Entry 4YY7 (X-ray diffraction, 2.99 A resolution); this record covers chains A and B.

== Chain A ==
Molecule: HA1
From: unidentified influenza virus
Amino-acid sequence (325 residues; each row starts with the number of its first residue):
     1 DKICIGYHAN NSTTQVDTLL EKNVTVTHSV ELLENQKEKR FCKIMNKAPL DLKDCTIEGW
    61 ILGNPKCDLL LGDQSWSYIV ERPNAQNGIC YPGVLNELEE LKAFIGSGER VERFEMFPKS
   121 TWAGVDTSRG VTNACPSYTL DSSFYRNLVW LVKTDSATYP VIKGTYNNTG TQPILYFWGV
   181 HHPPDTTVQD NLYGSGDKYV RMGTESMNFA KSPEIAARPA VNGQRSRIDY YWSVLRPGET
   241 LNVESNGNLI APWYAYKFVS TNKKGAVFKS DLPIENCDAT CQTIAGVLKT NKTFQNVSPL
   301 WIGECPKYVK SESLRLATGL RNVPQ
Disulfides: C42-C277, C55-C67, C90-C135, C281-C305
Glycans and other covalent adducts: N-acetylglucosamine (NAG) linked to N23, N167

== Chain B ==
Molecule: HA2
From: unidentified influenza virus
Amino-acid sequence (164 residues; numbered 330 to 493; the number before each row is that of its first residue):
   330 GIFGAIAGFI EGGWTGMIDG WYGYHHENSQ GSGYAADRES TQKAIDGITN KVNSIINKMN
   390 TQFEAVDHEF SNLERRIGNL NKRMEDGFLD VWTYNAELLV LLENERTLDL HDANVKNLYE
   450 KVKSQLRDNA NDLGNGCFEF WHKCDNECME SVKNGTYDYP KYQK
Disulfides: C473-C477
Glycans and other covalent adducts: N-acetylglucosamine (NAG) linked to N483

== Chain A / chain B interface ==
Disulfides between the chains: C4(A)-C466(B)
Residue-residue contacts - 115 pairs, chain A then chain B:
  D1(A) - E356(B)
  D1(A) - N357(B)
  D1(A) - E468(B)
  D1(A) - F469(B)  hydrogen bond (backbone-backbone)
  D1(A) - K472(B)
  D1(A) - C473(B)  hydrogen bond (side chain-backbone)
  K2(A) - H355(B)
  K2(A) - E356(B)  hydrogen bond (backbone-backbone)
  K2(A) - C466(B)
  K2(A) - F467(B)
  K2(A) - E468(B)
  K2(A) - F469(B)
  K2(A) - M478(B)
  I3(A) - H354(B)
  I3(A) - H355(B)
  I3(A) - C466(B)
  I3(A) - F467(B)  hydrogen bond (backbone-backbone)
  I3(A) - M478(B)  hydrophobic
  C4(A) - W343(B)
  C4(A) - G352(B)
  C4(A) - Y353(B)
  C4(A) - H354(B)  hydrogen bond (backbone-backbone)
  C4(A) - G465(B)
  C4(A) - C466(B)  disulfide
  I5(A) - I339(B)
  I5(A) - W343(B)
  I5(A) - G352(B)
  I5(A) - V451(B)  hydrophobic
  I5(A) - G465(B)  hydrogen bond (backbone-backbone)
  I5(A) - F467(B)  hydrophobic
  G6(A) - W343(B)
  G6(A) - Y351(B)
  G6(A) - G352(B)  hydrogen bond (backbone-backbone)
  Y7(A) - I335(B)  hydrophobic
  Y7(A) - A336(B)  hydrogen bond (side chain-backbone)
  Y7(A) - I339(B)  hydrogen bond (side chain-backbone)
  Y7(A) - E340(B)
  Y7(A) - G341(B)  hydrogen bond (side chain-backbone)
  Y7(A) - G342(B)
  Y7(A) - W343(B)  hydrogen bond (backbone-backbone)
  Y7(A) - M346(B)
  Y7(A) - W350(B)
  H8(A) - M346(B)  hydrogen bond (side chain-backbone)
  H8(A) - G349(B)  hydrogen bond (side chain-backbone)
  H8(A) - W350(B)  hydrogen bond (backbone-backbone)
  A9(A) - W343(B)
  A9(A) - T344(B)
  N10(A) - T344(B)
  V16(A) - N433(B)
  D17(A) - L430(B)
  D17(A) - N433(B)  hydrogen bond (backbone-side chain)
  T18(A) - L430(B)
  T18(A) - N433(B)
  T18(A) - E434(B)
  L19(A) - L430(B)  hydrophobic
  L19(A) - L431(B)  hydrophobic
  L19(A) - E434(B)
  L20(A) - E434(B)
  H28(A) - W350(B)  hydrogen bond
  L32(A) - I385(B)  hydrophobic
  E99(A) - E398(B)
  E99(A) - S400(B)
  K102(A) - E398(B)  salt bridge
  K264(A) - E393(B)  salt bridge
  K264(A) - A394(B)
  G265(A) - D396(B)
  A266(A) - D396(B)
  V267(A) - D396(B)  hydrogen bond (backbone-side chain)
  K269(A) - D396(B)
  K269(A) - E398(B)  salt bridge
  T293(A) - I385(B)
  T293(A) - M388(B)
  F294(A) - M388(B)  hydrophobic
  P299(A) - A394(B)
  L300(A) - A394(B)  hydrophobic
  W301(A) - Q391(B)
  W301(A) - F392(B)
  W301(A) - E393(B)  hydrogen bond
  C305(A) - Q391(B)
  P306(A) - Q391(B)
  K307(A) - M388(B)
  K307(A) - T390(B)  hydrogen bond (side chain-backbone)
  K307(A) - Q391(B)
  K307(A) - W421(B)
  Y308(A) - L418(B)  hydrophobic
  V309(A) - L418(B)  hydrophobic
  V309(A) - T422(B)
  K310(A) - L418(B)
  K310(A) - T422(B)  hydrogen bond (backbone-side chain)
  S311(A) - E426(B)  hydrogen bond
  L314(A) - A425(B)  hydrophobic
  L314(A) - E426(B)
  L314(A) - V429(B)  hydrophobic
  R315(A) - V429(B)
  R315(A) - N433(B)  hydrogen bond (backbone-side chain)
  L316(A) - V381(B)  hydrophobic
  L316(A) - I384(B)  hydrophobic
  L316(A) - N433(B)
  A317(A) - N433(B)  hydrogen bond (backbone-side chain)
  A317(A) - T436(B)
  T318(A) - W350(B)
  T318(A) - I377(B)
  T318(A) - H440(B)  hydrogen bond (backbone-side chain)
  G319(A) - W350(B)
  G319(A) - L437(B)
  G319(A) - H440(B)  hydrogen bond (backbone-side chain)
  L320(A) - I335(B)  hydrophobic
  L320(A) - W350(B)
  L320(A) - H440(B)  hydrogen bond (backbone-side chain)
  V323(A) - E340(B)
  V323(A) - G341(B)
  V323(A) - G342(B)  hydrogen bond (backbone-backbone)
  P324(A) - T344(B)
  Q325(A) - G341(B)
  Q325(A) - G342(B)
Interface residues without a listed pair, chain A (51 interface residues in all): V24, V26, T27, A103, R321
Interface residues without a listed pair, chain B (64 interface residues in all): I347, S358, H397, F399, E403, L427, E432, V444, Y448, L462, H471

== Summary ==
51 residues of chain A face 64 of chain B across their interface, with 1 disulfide bond, 27 hydrogen bonds and
3 salt bridges. Polar pairs include K102(A)-E398(B), K264(A)-E393(B) and K269(A)-E398(B). N-acetylglucosamine
is covalently linked to N23(A) and N167(A). Covalently linked N-acetylglucosamine: at N483(B).
Here chain A is HA1 and chain B is HA2, both from unidentified influenza virus. Entry 4YY7 (The structure of
hemagglutinin from a H6N1 influenza virus (A/chicken/Taiwan/A2837/2013) in complex with avian receptor analog
...) was determined by X-ray diffraction.
